8K24 - chains c and p of the 32 polymer chains in the assembly; structure by electron microscopy, 3.72 A resolution.

== Chain c ==
Name: Csy2
From: Vibrio phage ICP1_2004_A
Reference sequence: F1D5V7 (F1D5V7_9CAUD); residue numbers follow UniProt; this construct covers 1-248
Sequence (248 residues; row label = number of the first residue in the row):
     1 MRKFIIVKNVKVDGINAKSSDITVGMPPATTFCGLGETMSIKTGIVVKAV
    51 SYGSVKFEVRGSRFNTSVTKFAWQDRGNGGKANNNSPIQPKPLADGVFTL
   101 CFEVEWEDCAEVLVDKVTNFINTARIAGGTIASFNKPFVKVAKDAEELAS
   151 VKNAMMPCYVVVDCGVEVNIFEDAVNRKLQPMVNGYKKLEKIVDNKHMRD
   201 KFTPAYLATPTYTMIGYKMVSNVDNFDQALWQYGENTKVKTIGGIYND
Disordered / not traced: 248

== Chain p ==
Molecule: 60-nt RNA strand
From: Vibrio phage ICP1_2004_A
Sequence (60 nucleotides; numbered -7 to 52; the number before each row is that of its first residue; numbers below 1 keep their minus sign (C-7 is residue -7)):
    -7 CUUAAAGAGUCAACCCUUUGCUUAUCUUCCCUAUUUAAAUGUUAGCAGCC
    43 GCAUAGGCUG

== How chain c and chain p interact ==
Pairs across the interface (41; chain c residue first):
  Asn16(c) - A-4(p)  hydrogen bond to the phosphate
  Asn16(c) - A-3(p)  hydrogen bond to the phosphate
  Lys18(c) - U-5(p)  hydrogen bond to the sugar
  Ser19(c) - U-5(p)  base contact
  Ser20(c) - U-5(p)  base contact
  Asp21(c) - U-5(p)  hydrogen bond to the base
  Thr30(c) - U-6(p)  sugar contact
  Thr30(c) - U-5(p)  hydrogen bond to the phosphate
  Thr31(c) - U-6(p)  hydrogen bond to the phosphate
  Thr31(c) - U-5(p)  hydrogen bond to the phosphate
  Gly34(c) - U-6(p)  sugar contact
  Leu35(c) - U-6(p)  base contact
  Glu37(c) - C-7(p)  sugar contact
  Glu37(c) - U-6(p)  phosphate contact
  Thr38(c) - C-7(p)  hydrogen bond to the sugar
  Thr38(c) - U-6(p)  base contact
  Ile41(c) - C-7(p)  phosphate contact
  Lys42(c) - C-7(p)  base contact
  Thr69(c) - G-1(p)  sugar contact
  Lys70(c) - G-1(p)  hydrogen bond to the sugar
  Lys70(c) - A0(p)  sugar contact
  Lys70(c) - G1(p)  sugar contact
  Phe71(c) - G-1(p)  stacking on the base
  Ala72(c) - G-1(p)  hydrogen bond to the base
  Gln74(c) - A-2(p)  hydrogen bond to the base
  Gln74(c) - G-1(p)  base contact
  Asn85(c) - G1(p)  base contact
  Lys91(c) - A-2(p)  hydrogen bond to the base
  Lys91(c) - G-1(p)  hydrogen bond to the base
  Arg125(c) - U-6(p)  hydrogen bond to the base
  Arg125(c) - A-3(p)  salt bridge to the phosphate
  Arg125(c) - A-2(p)  salt bridge to the phosphate
  Ile126(c) - U-6(p)  base contact
  Ala127(c) - U-6(p)  hydrogen bond to the base
  Gly128(c) - A-4(p)  phosphate contact
  Gly128(c) - A-3(p)  phosphate contact
  Tyr186(c) - U-5(p)  hydrogen bond to the base
  Arg199(c) - C-7(p)  hydrogen bond to the sugar
  Arg199(c) - U-6(p)  salt bridge to the phosphate
  Arg199(c) - A-4(p)  hydrogen bond to the base
  Pro210(c) - U-5(p)  base contact
Also at the interface, not in a pair above, chain c (30 interface residues in all): Pro28, Phe120, Ala124

== In short ==
The interface between chain c and chain p involves 30 residues on one side and 9 on the other; the contacts
include 18 hydrogen bonds, 3 salt bridges and 1 aromatic stacking contact. Polar contacts include
Asp21(c)-U-5(p), Ala72(c)-G-1(p) and Gln74(c)-A-2(p).
Chain c is Csy2 and chain p is a 60-nt RNA strand, both from Vibrio phage ICP1_2004_A; the structure, ICP1
Csy-dsDNA-Cas1-Cas2/3 complex (fully assembled form), C2 symmetry, was determined by electron microscopy.
